9FNE - chains D and O of the 11 polymer chains in the assembly; structure by electron microscopy, 4.00 A resolution.

# Chain D
Name: DNA-directed RNA polymerase subunit beta'
Source organism: Mycolicibacterium smegmatis MC2 155
Notes: EC 2.7.7.6
UniProt: A0QS66 (RPOC_MYCS2); residues 1-1317 here = UniProt positions 1-1317
Sequence (1317 residues; numbered 1 to 1317; the number before each row is that of its first residue):
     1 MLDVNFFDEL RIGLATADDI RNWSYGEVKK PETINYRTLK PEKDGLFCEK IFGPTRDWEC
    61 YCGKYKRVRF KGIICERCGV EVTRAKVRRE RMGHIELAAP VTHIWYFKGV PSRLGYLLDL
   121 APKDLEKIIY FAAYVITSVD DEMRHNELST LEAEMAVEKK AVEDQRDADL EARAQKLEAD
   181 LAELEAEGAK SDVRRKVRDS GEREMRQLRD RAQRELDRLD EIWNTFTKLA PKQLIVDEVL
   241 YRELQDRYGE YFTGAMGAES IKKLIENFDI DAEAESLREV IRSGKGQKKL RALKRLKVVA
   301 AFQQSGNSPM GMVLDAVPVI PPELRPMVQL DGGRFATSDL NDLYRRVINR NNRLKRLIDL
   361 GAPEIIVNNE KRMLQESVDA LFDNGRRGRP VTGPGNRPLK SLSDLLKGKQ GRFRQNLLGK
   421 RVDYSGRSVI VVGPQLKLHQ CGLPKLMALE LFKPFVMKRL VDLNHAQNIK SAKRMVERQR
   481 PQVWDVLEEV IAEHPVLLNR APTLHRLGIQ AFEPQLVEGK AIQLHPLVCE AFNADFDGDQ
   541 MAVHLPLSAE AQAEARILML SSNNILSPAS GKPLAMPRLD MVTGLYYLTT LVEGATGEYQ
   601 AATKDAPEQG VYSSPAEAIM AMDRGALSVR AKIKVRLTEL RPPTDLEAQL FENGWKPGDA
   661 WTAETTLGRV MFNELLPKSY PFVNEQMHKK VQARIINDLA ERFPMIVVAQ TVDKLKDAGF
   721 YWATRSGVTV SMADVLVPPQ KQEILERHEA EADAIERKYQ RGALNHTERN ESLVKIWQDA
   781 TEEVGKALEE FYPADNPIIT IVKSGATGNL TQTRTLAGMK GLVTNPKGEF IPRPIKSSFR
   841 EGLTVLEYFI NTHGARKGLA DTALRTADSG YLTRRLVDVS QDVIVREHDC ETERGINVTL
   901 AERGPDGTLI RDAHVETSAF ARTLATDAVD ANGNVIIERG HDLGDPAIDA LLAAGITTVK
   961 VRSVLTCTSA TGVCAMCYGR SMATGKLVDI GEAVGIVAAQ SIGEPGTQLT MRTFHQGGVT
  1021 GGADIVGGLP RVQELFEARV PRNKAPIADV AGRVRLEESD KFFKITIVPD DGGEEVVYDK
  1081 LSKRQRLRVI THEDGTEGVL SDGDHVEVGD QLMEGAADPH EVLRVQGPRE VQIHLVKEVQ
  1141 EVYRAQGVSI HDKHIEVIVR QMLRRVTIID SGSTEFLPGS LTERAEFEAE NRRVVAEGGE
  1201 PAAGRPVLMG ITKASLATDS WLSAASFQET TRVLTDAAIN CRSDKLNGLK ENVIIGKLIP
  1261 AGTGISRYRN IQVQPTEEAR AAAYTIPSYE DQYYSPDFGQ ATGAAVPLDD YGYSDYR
Not modelled in the structure: 1013-1025, 1093-1097, 1284-1317
Metal / ion sites: Zn2+ site 1: Cys60, Cys62, Cys75, Cys78; Mg2+: Asp535, Asp537, Asp539; Zn2+ site 2: Cys890, Cys967, Cys974, Cys977
Swiss-Prot annotation at these positions:
  - binding site (Zn(2+)): Cys60, Cys62, Cys75, Cys78, Cys890, Cys967, Cys974, Cys977
  - binding site (Mg(2+)): Asp535, Asp537, Asp539

# Chain O
Molecule: recA-op non-template strand
Sequence (68 nucleotides; numbered 10 to 77; the number before each row is that of its first residue):
    10 GTGGTGAAGA GTTCGACCGG ACTTGTCGGT GGTCTGCTCT AACGTCACGG CCAACCGATC
    70 GGAACACC
Not modelled in the structure: 10-29, 73-77

# Interface between chain D and chain O
Contacting residue pairs - 6 pairs, chain D then chain O:
  Tyr36(D) with DT44(O), hydrogen bond to the phosphate
  Tyr116(D) with DG70(O), phosphate contact
  Lys294(D) with DC69(O), salt bridge to the phosphate
  Arg389(D) with DG58(O), base contact
  Arg1039(D) with DG66(O), sugar contact; DA67(O), phosphate contact
Interface residues without a listed pair, chain D (9 interface residues in all): Arg37, Val110, Arg291, Arg1042
Interface residues without a listed pair, chain O (7 interface residues in all): DC43

# Overview
The interface between chain D and chain O involves 9 residues on one side and 7 on the other, with 1 hydrogen
bond and 1 salt bridge. Polar contacts include Tyr36(D)-DT44(O) and Lys294(D)-DC69(O).
Here chain D is DNA-directed RNA polymerase subunit beta' (Mycolicibacterium smegmatis MC2 155) and chain O is
recA-op non-template strand. Entry 9FNE (Mycobacterial PafBC-bound transcription initiation complex) was
determined by electron microscopy (same publication as 9FND).
